1M90 - chains A and N of the 31 polymer chains in the assembly; structure by X-ray diffraction, 2.80 A resolution.

== Chain A ==
Molecule: 23S RRNA
Source organism: Haloarcula marismortui
Sequence (2922 nucleotides; each row starts with the number of its first residue):
     2 UUGGCUACUA UGCCAGCUGG UGGAUUGCUC GGCUCAGGCG CUGAUGAAGG ACGUGCCAAG
    62 CUGCGAUAAG CCAUGGGGAG CCGCACGGAG GCGAAGAACC AUGGAUUUCC GAAUGAGAAU
   122 CUCUCUAACA AUUGCUUCGC GCAAUGAGGA ACCCCGAGAA CUGAAACAUC UCAGUAUCGG
   182 GAGGAACAGA AAACGCAAUG UGAUGUCGUU AGUAACCGCG AGUGAACGCG AUACAGCCCA
   242 AACCGAAGCC CUCACGGGCA AUGUGGUGUC AGGGCUACCU CUCAUCAGCC GACCGUCUCG
   302 ACGAAGUCUC UUGGAACAGA GCGUGAUACA GGGUGACAAC CCCGUACUCG AGACCAGUAC
   362 GACGUGCGGU AGUGCCAGAG UAGCGGGGGU UGGAUAUCCC UCGCGAAUAA CGCAGGCAUC
   422 GACUGCGAAG GCUAAACACA ACCUGAGACC GAUAGUGAAC AAGUAGUGUG AACGAACGCU
   482 GCAAAGUACC CUCAGAAGGG AGGCGAAAUA GAGCAUGAAA UCAGUUGGCG AUCGAGCGAC
   542 AGGGCAUACA AGGUCCCUCG ACGAAUGACC GACGCGCGAG CGUCCAGUAA GACUCACGGG
   602 AAGCCGAUGU UCUGUCGUAC GUUUUGAAAA ACGAGCCAGG GAGUGUGUCU GCAUGGCAAG
   662 UCUAACCGGA GUAUCCGGGG AGGCACAGGG AAACCGACAU GGCCGCAGGG CUUUGCCCGA
   722 GGGCCGCCGU CUUCAAGGGC GGGGAGCCAU GUGGACACGA CCCGAAUCCG GACGAUCUAC
   782 GCAUGGACAA GAUGAAGCGU GCCGAAAGGC ACGUGGAAGU CUGUUAGAGU UGGUGUCCUA
   842 CAAUACCCUC UCGUGAUCUA UGUGUAGGGG UGAAAGGCCC AUCGAGUCCG GCAACAGCUG
   902 GUUCCAAUCG AAACAUGUCG AAGCAUGACC UCCGCCGAGG UAGUCUGUGA GGUAGAGCGA
   962 CCGAUUGGUG UGUCCGCCUC CGAGAGGAGU CGGCACACCU GUCAAACUCC AAACUUACAG
  1022 ACGCCGUUUG ACGCGGGGAU UCCGGUGCGC GGGGUAAGCC UGUGUACCAG GAGGGGAACA
  1082 ACCCAGAGAU AGGUUAAGGU CCCCAAGUGU GGAUUAAGUG UAAUCCUCUG AAGGUGGUCU
  1142 CGAGCCCUAG ACAGCCGGGA GGUGAGCUUA GAAGCAGCUA CCCUCUAAGA AAAGCGUAAC
  1202 AGCUUACCGG CCGAGGUUUG AGGCGCCCAA AAUGAUCGGG ACUCAAAUCC ACCACCGAGA
  1262 CCUGUCCGUA CCACUCAUAC UGGUAAUCGA GUAGAUUGGC GCUCUAAUUG GAUGGAAGUA
  1322 GGGGUGAAAA CUCCUAUGGA CCGAUUAGUG ACGAAAAUCC UGGCCAUAGU AGCAGCGAUA
  1382 GUCGGGUGAG AACCCCGACG GCCUAAUGGA UAAGGGUUCC UCAGCACUGC UGAUCAGCUG
  1442 AGGGUUAGCC GGUCCUAAGU CAUACCGCAA CUCGACUAUG ACGAAAUGGG AAACGGGUUA
  1502 AUAUUCCCGU GCCACUAUGC AGUGAAAGUU GACGCCCUGG GGUCGAUCAC GCUGGGCAUU
  1562 CGCCCAGUCG AACCGUCCAA CUCCGUGGAA GCCGUAAUGG CAGGAAGCGG ACGAACGGCG
  1622 GCAUAGGGAA ACGUGAUUCA ACCUGGGGCC CAUGAAAAGA CGAGCAUAGU GUCCGUACCG
  1682 AGAACCGACA CAGGUGUCCA UGGCGGCGAA AGCCAAGGCC UGUCGGGAGC AACCAACGUU
  1742 AGGGAAUUCG GCAAGUUAGU CCCGUACCUU CGGAAGAAGG GAUGCCUGCU CCGGAACGGA
  1802 GCAGGUCGCA GUGACUCGGA AGCUCGGACU GUCUAGUAAC AACAUAGGUG ACCGCAAAUC
  1862 CGCAAGGACU CGUACGGUCA CUGAAUCCUG CCCAGUGCAG GUAUCUGAAC ACCUCGUACA
  1922 AGAGGACGAA GGACCUGUCA ACGGCGGGGG UAACUAUGAC CCUCUUAAGG UAGCGUAGUA
  1982 CCUUGCCGCA UCAGUAGCGG CUUGCAUGAA UGGAUUAACC AGAGCUUCAC UGUCCCAACG
  2042 UUGGGCCCGG UGAACUGUAC AUUCCAGUGC GGAGUCUGGA GACACCCAGG GGGAAGCGAA
  2102 GACCCUAUGG AGCUUUACUG CAGGCUGUCG CUGAGACGUG GUCGCCGAUG UGCAGCAUAG
  2162 GUAGGAGACA CUACACAGGU ACCCGCGCUA GCGGGCCACC GAGUCAACAG UGAAAUACUA
  2222 CCCGUCGGUG ACUGCGACUC UCACUCCGGG AGGAGGACAC CGAUAGCCGG GCAGUUUGAC
  2282 UGGGGCGGUA CGCGCUCGAA AAGAUAUCGA GCGCGCCCUA UGGCUAUCUC AGCCGGGACA
  2342 GAGACCCGGC GAAGAGUGCA AGAGCAAAAG AUAGCUUGAC AGUGUUCUUC CCAACGAGGA
  2402 ACGCUGACGC GAAAGCGUGG UCUAGCGAAC CAAUUAGCCU GCUUGAUGCG GGCAAUUGAU
  2462 GACAGAAAAG CUACCCUAGG GAUAACAGAG UCGUCACUCG CAAGAGCACA UAUCGACCGA
  2522 GUGGCUUGCU ACCUCGAUGU CGGUUCCCUC CAUCCUGCCC GUGCAGAAGC GGGCAAGGGU
  2582 GAGGUUGUUC GCCUAUUAAA GGAGGUCGUG AGCUGGGUUU AGACCGUCGU GAGACAGGUC
  2642 GGCUGCUAUC UACUGGGUGU GUAAUGGUGU CUGACAAGAA CGACCGUAUA GUACGAGAGG
  2702 AACUACGGUU GGUGGCCACU GGUGUACCGG UUGUUCGAGA GAGCACGUGC CGGGUAGCCA
  2762 CGCCACACGG GGUAAGAGCU GAACGCAUCU AAGCUCGAAA CCCACUUGGA AAAGAGACAC
  2822 CGCCGAGGUC CCGCGUACAA GACGCGGUCG AUAGACUCGG GGUGUGCGCG UCGAGGUAAC
  2882 GAGACGUUAA GCCCACGAGC ACUAACAGAC CAAAGCCAUC AU
Unresolved in the structure: 2-9, 126-127, 715, 971-998, 1560, 1952-1963, 2137-2236, 2339-2343, 2665-2666, 2915-2923
Differences from the reference sequence: conflict C560 (U3155 in 3377779)
Ion coordination: Mg2+ site 1 near G28 (its only coordinating residue here); Na+ site 1: C40, G41; Na+ site 2: G56, A59, G61; Na+ site 3: G66, U108; Mg2+ site 2 near U115 (its only coordinating residue here); Na+ site 4: C130, U146; Na+ site 5: C141, G142; Mg2+ site 3: C162, U2276; K+ site 1: C162, U163, U172; Mg2+ site 4: A165, A167, C168; Na+ site 6: A165, A166, A167; Mg2+ site 5: A166, G219; 64 more Na+ sites not listed; 99 more Mg2+ sites not listed; 1 more K+ sites not listed
Residues lining bound ligands:
  - 6-aminohexanoic acid / phenylalaninal: G2102, A2103, C2104, A2486, A2538, G2540, U2620, U2621
  - sparsomycin (SPS): A2486, C2487, U2541, C2608, U2619, U2620, A2637
What the authors report for this chain:
  - binding site for CCA: G2284, G2285
  - conformationally variable residues: A2637
  - contacts within the chain: G2482/A2486 (hydrogen bond), G2102/A2486 (hydrogen bond)
  - catalytic residues: A2486 (proposed by the authors, not directly observed)

== Chain N ==
Protein: Ribosomal protein L15E
Source organism: Haloarcula marismortui
Chain sequence (194 residues; numbered 1 to 194; the number before each row is that of its first residue):
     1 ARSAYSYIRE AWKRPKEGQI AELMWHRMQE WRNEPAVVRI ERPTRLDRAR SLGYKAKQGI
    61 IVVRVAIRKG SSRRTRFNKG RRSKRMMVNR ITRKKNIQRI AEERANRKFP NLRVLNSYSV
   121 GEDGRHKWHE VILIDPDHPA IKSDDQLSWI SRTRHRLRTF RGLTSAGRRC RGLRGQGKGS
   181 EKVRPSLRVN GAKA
Ion coordination: Na+ site 1: Asn-106, Phe-109, Leu-112; Na+ site 2: Lys-193 (shared with U391(A), C399(A) of chain A)

== Interface between chain A and chain N ==
Residue-residue contacts (283):
  G44(A) with Arg-156(N), base contact
  U133(A) with Lys-108(N), hydrogen bond to the sugar; Pro-110(N), base contact
  U134(A) with Lys-108(N), phosphate contact; Phe-109(N), phosphate contact; Asn-111(N), hydrogen bond to the sugar
  G135(A) with Arg-39(N), salt bridge to the phosphate; Ile-61(N), phosphate contact; Phe-109(N), phosphate contact; Asn-111(N), hydrogen bond to the sugar; Asp-135(N), hydrogen bond to the sugar
  C136(A) with Arg-39(N), salt bridge to the phosphate; Gln-58(N), phosphate contact; His-138(N), hydrogen bond to the sugar
  U137(A) with Gln-58(N), phosphate contact
  A145(A) with Asn-111(N), sugar contact; Asp-137(N), sugar contact
  U146(A) with Pro-110(N), sugar contact
  C154(A) with Arg-188(N), salt bridge to the phosphate
  C155(A) with Arg-161(N), hydrogen bond to the sugar; Arg-171(N), hydrogen bond to the phosphate; Ser-186(N), hydrogen bond to the phosphate; Arg-188(N), salt bridge to the phosphate; Val-189(N), phosphate contact
  C156(A) with Arg-99(N), hydrogen bond to the phosphate; Phe-160(N), sugar contact; Arg-161(N), sugar contact; Gly-162(N), sugar contact; Arg-171(N), salt bridge to the phosphate; Ser-186(N), phosphate contact; Leu-187(N), hydrogen bond to the phosphate; Arg-188(N), hydrogen bond to the phosphate
  G157(A) with Lys-95(N), hydrogen bond to the sugar; Arg-99(N), salt bridge to the phosphate; Arg-171(N), phosphate contact; Leu-187(N), phosphate contact
  A158(A) with Arg-74(N), phosphate contact; Arg-93(N), hydrogen bond to the phosphate; Lys-94(N), hydrogen bond to the phosphate
  G159(A) with Arg-74(N), salt bridge to the phosphate; Arg-93(N), salt bridge to the phosphate
  A160(A) with Arg-81(N), hydrogen bond to the sugar; Arg-85(N), salt bridge to the phosphate
  A161(A) with Gly-80(N), sugar contact; Arg-81(N), phosphate contact; Arg-82(N), hydrogen bond to the phosphate
  A169(A) with Ser-83(N), phosphate contact
  U170(A) with Arg-82(N), salt bridge to the phosphate; Ser-83(N), hydrogen bond to the phosphate; Lys-84(N), hydrogen bond to the phosphate
  C171(A) with Arg-82(N), salt bridge to the phosphate; Lys-84(N), salt bridge to the phosphate
  U172(A) with Arg-82(N), hydrogen bond to the base
  A174(A) with Arg-85(N), base contact
  G175(A) with Lys-94(N), hydrogen bond to the base; Gly-191(N), sugar contact; Ala-192(N), sugar contact; Lys-193(N), sugar contact
  U176(A) with Gly-191(N), phosphate contact
  G181(A) with Arg-107(N), hydrogen bond to the sugar; Phe-160(N), hydrogen bond to the base
  G182(A) with Leu-157(N), phosphate contact; Arg-161(N), sugar contact
  A183(A) with Arg-154(N), sugar contact; Arg-156(N), sugar contact; Leu-157(N), sugar contact; Arg-161(N), hydrogen bond to the sugar
  G184(A) with Thr-153(N), phosphate contact; Arg-156(N), salt bridge to the phosphate
  A187(A) with Arg-154(N), salt bridge to the phosphate; Arg-161(N), phosphate contact
  C188(A) with Arg-154(N), phosphate contact; Arg-161(N), salt bridge to the phosphate; Leu-163(N), phosphate contact; Arg-171(N), hydrogen bond to the phosphate; Pro-185(N), hydrogen bond to the sugar; Ser-186(N), sugar contact
  A189(A) with Leu-163(N), phosphate contact; Arg-168(N), salt bridge to the phosphate; Arg-171(N), salt bridge to the phosphate; Leu-173(N), phosphate contact; Arg-184(N), sugar contact; Pro-185(N), sugar contact
  G190(A) with Leu-173(N), phosphate contact; Gln-176(N), phosphate contact; Arg-184(N), salt bridge to the phosphate
  A191(A) with Gln-176(N), hydrogen bond to the phosphate
  A192(A) with Gln-176(N), hydrogen bond to the phosphate
  A193(A) with Arg-174(N), phosphate contact; Gln-176(N), hydrogen bond to the phosphate
  A194(A) with Gln-176(N), sugar contact; Gly-177(N), phosphate contact
  C195(A) with Gly-177(N), phosphate contact; Lys-178(N), hydrogen bond to the phosphate
  A204(A) with Gln-176(N), sugar contact
  U205(A) with Arg-184(N), phosphate contact
  G206(A) with Arg-184(N), phosphate contact; Pro-185(N), phosphate contact
  U207(A) with Pro-185(N), phosphate contact
  A226(A) with Lys-182(N), hydrogen bond to the sugar
  A227(A) with Glu-181(N), sugar contact
  C240(A) with Gln-146(N), hydrogen bond to the phosphate
  A241(A) with Arg-50(N), sugar contact; Ser-51(N), sugar contact
  A242(A) with Ser-3(N), phosphate contact; Tyr-5(N), phosphate contact; Arg-50(N), salt bridge to the phosphate
  A243(A) with Ala-1(N), hydrogen bond to the phosphate; Ser-3(N), phosphate contact
  C244(A) with Ala-1(N), hydrogen bond to the phosphate
  C250(A) with Ala-140(N), sugar contact
  C251(A) with Gln-58(N), sugar contact; His-138(N), sugar contact; Pro-139(N), phosphate contact; Ala-140(N), sugar contact; Ser-143(N), phosphate contact
  C252(A) with Pro-139(N), phosphate contact
  G259(A) with Gln-58(N), base contact
  C260(A) with Gln-58(N), sugar contact
  A261(A) with Arg-42(N), salt bridge to the phosphate; Ala-56(N), sugar contact
  A262(A) with Arg-42(N), salt bridge to the phosphate
  U263(A) with Arg-42(N), hydrogen bond to the sugar; Leu-46(N), phosphate contact
  G264(A) with Tyr-5(N), hydrogen bond to the phosphate; Leu-46(N), phosphate contact; Arg-50(N), salt bridge to the phosphate; Ala-56(N), sugar contact
  U265(A) with Arg-50(N), salt bridge to the phosphate; Lys-55(N), phosphate contact; Ala-56(N), hydrogen bond to the phosphate
  G266(A) with Lys-55(N), salt bridge to the phosphate; Lys-57(N), salt bridge to the phosphate; Asp-144(N), phosphate contact
  C376(A) with Ala-1(N), hydrogen bond to the sugar
  C377(A) with Arg-2(N), phosphate contact
  A378(A) with Arg-9(N), salt bridge to the phosphate
  G379(A) with Arg-9(N), sugar contact; Arg-48(N), phosphate contact; Ser-51(N), hydrogen bond to the base
  A380(A) with Arg-9(N), salt bridge to the phosphate; Trp-12(N), sugar contact; Lys-13(N), base contact; Arg-48(N), salt bridge to the phosphate
  G381(A) with Lys-13(N), base contact; Pro-15(N), base contact; Arg-45(N), salt bridge to the phosphate; Arg-48(N), salt bridge to the phosphate
  A383(A) with Arg-174(N), salt bridge to the phosphate
  G388(A) with Arg-90(N), sugar contact; Thr-92(N), base contact
  G389(A) with Arg-90(N), salt bridge to the phosphate
  G390(A) with Lys-84(N), salt bridge to the phosphate; Lys-94(N), sugar contact; Ala-194(N), base contact
  U391(A) with Lys-84(N), salt bridge to the phosphate; Arg-85(N), salt bridge to the phosphate; Lys-193(N), hydrogen bond to the sugar; Ala-194(N), sugar contact
  U392(A) with Lys-182(N), sugar contact; Lys-193(N), sugar contact
  G393(A) with Glu-181(N), base contact; Lys-182(N), hydrogen bond to the base
  G394(A) with Lys-178(N), base contact; Gly-179(N), base contact; Glu-181(N), hydrogen bond to the base; Lys-182(N), hydrogen bond to the base
  U398(A) with Gly-179(N), hydrogen bond to the sugar
  C399(A) with Gly-172(N), phosphate contact; Lys-178(N), phosphate contact; Gly-179(N), sugar contact; Val-183(N), sugar contact; Ala-194(N), sugar contact
  C400(A) with Lys-94(N), hydrogen bond to the sugar; Arg-169(N), phosphate contact; Cys-170(N), sugar contact; Gly-172(N), phosphate contact
  C401(A) with Thr-92(N), hydrogen bond to the base; Arg-93(N), hydrogen bond to the sugar; Lys-94(N), sugar contact; Lys-95(N), phosphate contact; Asn-96(N), phosphate contact
  U402(A) with Gly-70(N), hydrogen bond to the phosphate; Ser-71(N), sugar contact; Thr-92(N), sugar contact; Asn-96(N), phosphate contact; Ile-97(N), hydrogen bond to the phosphate
  C403(A) with Lys-69(N), phosphate contact; Gly-70(N), hydrogen bond to the phosphate; Lys-127(N), salt bridge to the phosphate
  G404(A) with Lys-69(N), salt bridge to the phosphate; Glu-122(N), phosphate contact
  C405(A) with Lys-16(N), salt bridge to the phosphate
  A407(A) with Arg-14(N), salt bridge to the phosphate
  U409(A) with Lys-13(N), hydrogen bond to the base
  G416(A) with Lys-178(N), salt bridge to the phosphate
  G417(A) with Lys-178(N), hydrogen bond to the sugar
  A430(A) with Arg-48(N), sugar contact
  G431(A) with Arg-48(N), salt bridge to the phosphate; Ser-51(N), sugar contact; Leu-52(N), hydrogen bond to the sugar; Asn-116(N), hydrogen bond to the phosphate
  G432(A) with Asn-116(N), phosphate contact; Trp-149(N), sugar contact; Ser-165(N), phosphate contact
  C433(A) with Trp-149(N), sugar contact; His-155(N), phosphate contact; Arg-158(N), salt bridge to the phosphate; Arg-168(N), salt bridge to the phosphate
  U434(A) with His-155(N), salt bridge to the phosphate
  A435(A) with Arg-154(N), salt bridge to the phosphate
  C770(A) with Lys-79(N), phosphate contact; Gly-80(N), hydrogen bond to the phosphate; Arg-81(N), hydrogen bond to the phosphate
  G771(A) with Lys-79(N), salt bridge to the phosphate; Arg-81(N), salt bridge to the phosphate
  G869(A) with Asn-78(N), sugar contact; Lys-79(N), salt bridge to the phosphate
  G870(A) with Asn-78(N), hydrogen bond to the phosphate
  C1467(A) with Pro-35(N), phosphate contact; Ala-36(N), hydrogen bond to the phosphate
  G1468(A) with Ala-36(N), phosphate contact
  C1469(A) with Arg-68(N), salt bridge to the phosphate; Arg-73(N), salt bridge to the phosphate; Arg-93(N), phosphate contact; Arg-104(N), salt bridge to the phosphate
  A1470(A) with Arg-68(N), salt bridge to the phosphate; Ser-72(N), phosphate contact; Arg-73(N), hydrogen bond to the phosphate; Arg-93(N), salt bridge to the phosphate; Lys-95(N), hydrogen bond to the sugar; Ile-100(N), sugar contact
  A1471(A) with Ile-100(N), phosphate contact; Arg-104(N), salt bridge to the phosphate; Arg-107(N), hydrogen bond to the phosphate
  C1472(A) with Arg-107(N), salt bridge to the phosphate
  C1864(A) with Arg-73(N), sugar contact; Arg-74(N), sugar contact; Thr-75(N), phosphate contact
  A1865(A) with Arg-73(N), sugar contact
  G2121(A) with Arg-76(N), base contact; Ser-83(N), sugar contact; Met-86(N), hydrogen bond to the base
  C2122(A) with Arg-76(N), hydrogen bond to the base; Phe-77(N), sugar contact; Met-86(N), hydrogen bond to the sugar; Met-87(N), phosphate contact; Val-88(N), phosphate contact
  A2123(A) with Arg-76(N), hydrogen bond to the sugar; Met-87(N), phosphate contact; Val-88(N), hydrogen bond to the phosphate; Asn-89(N), hydrogen bond to the phosphate
  G2124(A) with Asn-89(N), phosphate contact
  G2131(A) with Lys-16(N), phosphate contact; Gly-124(N), hydrogen bond to the base
  C2132(A) with Lys-16(N), salt bridge to the phosphate; Asp-123(N), sugar contact; Gly-124(N), hydrogen bond to the sugar
  U2133(A) with Trp-25(N), phosphate contact
  C2243(A) with Trp-25(N), base contact
  A2244(A) with Trp-25(N), sugar contact; Gln-29(N), sugar contact; Arg-32(N), hydrogen bond to the phosphate
  C2245(A) with Gln-29(N), phosphate contact; Arg-32(N), salt bridge to the phosphate
  U2246(A) with Arg-125(N), salt bridge to the phosphate
  C2262(A) with Arg-125(N), sugar contact
  G2263(A) with Lys-69(N), sugar contact; Gly-70(N), phosphate contact; Ser-71(N), phosphate contact; Arg-73(N), sugar contact
  A2264(A) with Gly-70(N), phosphate contact; Ser-71(N), hydrogen bond to the phosphate
  A2266(A) with Arg-90(N), salt bridge to the phosphate
  G2272(A) with Arg-76(N), base contact
  C2273(A) with Arg-76(N), hydrogen bond to the base
  A2274(A) with Phe-77(N), sugar contact; Gly-80(N), phosphate contact; Arg-81(N), hydrogen bond to the sugar; Met-86(N), base contact
  G2275(A) with Gly-80(N), phosphate contact; Arg-81(N), sugar contact; Met-86(N), sugar contact
Interface residues without a listed pair, chain A (130 interface residues in all): A144, C173, G225, C239, G269, A288, A408, G868, U2265
Interface residues without a listed pair, chain N (121 interface residues in all): Tyr-54, Gly-59, Ala-66, Ile-91, Leu-112, Asp-145

== In short ==
130 residues of chain A face 121 of chain N across their interface, with 72 hydrogen bonds and 59 salt
bridges. Among the polar pairs are U172(A)/Arg-82(N), G175(A)/Lys-94(N) and G181(A)/Phe-160(N). Bound to chain
A: sparsomycin and 6-aminohexanoic acid / phenylalaninal. From the paper: the catalytic residue A2486(A); a
binding site for CCA at G2284(A) and G2285(A).
Chain A is 23S RRNA and chain N is Ribosomal protein L15E, both from Haloarcula marismortui; the structure,
Co-crystal structure of CCA-Phe-caproic acid-biotin and sparsomycin bound to the 50S ribosomal subunit, was
determined by X-ray diffraction together with 1Q7Y, 1Q81, 1Q82 and 1Q86 from the same study.
